PDB entry 7M8E | electron microscopy, 3.40 A resolution | chains D and 3 of the 9 polymer chains in the assembly

== Chain D ==
Molecule: DNA-directed RNA polymerase subunit beta'
Source organism: Escherichia coli
Notes: EC 2.7.7.6
Reference sequence: D8ED86 (D8ED86_ECOLX); numbering as in UniProt (aligned over 1-1407)
Amino-acid sequence (1416 residues; each row starts with the number of its first residue):
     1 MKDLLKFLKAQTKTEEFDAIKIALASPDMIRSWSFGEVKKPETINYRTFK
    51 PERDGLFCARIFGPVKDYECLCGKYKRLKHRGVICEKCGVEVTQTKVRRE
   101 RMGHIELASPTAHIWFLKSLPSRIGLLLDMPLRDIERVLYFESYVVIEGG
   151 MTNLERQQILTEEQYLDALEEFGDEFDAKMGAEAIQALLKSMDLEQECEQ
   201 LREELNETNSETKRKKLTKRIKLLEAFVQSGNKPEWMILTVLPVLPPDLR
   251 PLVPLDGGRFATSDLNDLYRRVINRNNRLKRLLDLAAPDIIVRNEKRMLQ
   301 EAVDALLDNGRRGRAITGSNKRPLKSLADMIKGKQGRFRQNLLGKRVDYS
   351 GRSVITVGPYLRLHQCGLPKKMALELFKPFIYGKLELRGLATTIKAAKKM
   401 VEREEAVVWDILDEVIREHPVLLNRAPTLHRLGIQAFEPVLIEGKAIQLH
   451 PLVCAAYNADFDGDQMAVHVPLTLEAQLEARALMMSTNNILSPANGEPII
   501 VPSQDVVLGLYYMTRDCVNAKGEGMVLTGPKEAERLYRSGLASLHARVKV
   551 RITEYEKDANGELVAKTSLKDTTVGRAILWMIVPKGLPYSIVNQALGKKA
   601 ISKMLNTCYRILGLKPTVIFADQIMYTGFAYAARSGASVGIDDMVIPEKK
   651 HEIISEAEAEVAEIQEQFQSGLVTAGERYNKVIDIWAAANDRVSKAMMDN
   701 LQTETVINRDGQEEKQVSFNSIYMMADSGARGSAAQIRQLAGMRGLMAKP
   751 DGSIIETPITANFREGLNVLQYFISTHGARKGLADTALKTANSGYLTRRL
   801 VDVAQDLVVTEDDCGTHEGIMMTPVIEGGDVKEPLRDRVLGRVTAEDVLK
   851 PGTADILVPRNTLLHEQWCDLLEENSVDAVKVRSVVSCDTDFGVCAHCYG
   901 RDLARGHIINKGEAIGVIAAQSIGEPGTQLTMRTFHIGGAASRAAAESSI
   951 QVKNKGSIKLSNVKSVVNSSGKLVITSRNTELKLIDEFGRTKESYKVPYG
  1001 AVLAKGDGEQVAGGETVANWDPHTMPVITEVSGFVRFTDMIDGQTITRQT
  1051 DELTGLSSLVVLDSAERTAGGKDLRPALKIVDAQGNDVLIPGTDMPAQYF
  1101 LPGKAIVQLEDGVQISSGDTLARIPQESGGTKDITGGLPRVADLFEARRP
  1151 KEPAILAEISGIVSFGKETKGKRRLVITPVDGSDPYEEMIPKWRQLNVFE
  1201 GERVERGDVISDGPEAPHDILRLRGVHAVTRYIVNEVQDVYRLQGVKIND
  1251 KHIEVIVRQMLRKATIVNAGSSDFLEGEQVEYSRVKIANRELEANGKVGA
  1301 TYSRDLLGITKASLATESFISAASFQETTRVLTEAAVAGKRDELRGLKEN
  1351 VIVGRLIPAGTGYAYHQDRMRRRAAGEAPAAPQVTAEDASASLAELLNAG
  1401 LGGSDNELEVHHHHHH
Unresolved in the structure: 1-14, 933-947, 1127-1136, 1377-1416
Sequence notes: expression tag (1408-1416)
Bound ions: Zn2+ site 1: Cys-70, Cys-72, Cys-85, Cys-88; Mg2+: Asp-460, Asp-462, Asp-464 (shared with A9(3) of chain 3); Zn2+ site 2: Cys-814, Cys-888, Cys-895, Cys-898

== Chain 3 ==
Molecule: 9-nt RNA strand
Sequence (9 nucleotides; numbered 1 to 9; the number before each row is that of its first residue):
     1 AUCGGCUCA
Bound ions: Mg2+: A9 (shared with Asp-460(D), Asp-462(D), Asp-464(D) of chain D)

== How chain D and chain 3 interact ==
Residue-residue contacts (6; chain D residue first):
  Ala-261(D) with A1(3), base contact
  Arg-322(D) with C3(3), hydrogen bond to the sugar
  Arg-425(D) with A9(3), hydrogen bond to the sugar
  Asp-460(D) with A9(3), phosphate contact
  Asp-462(D) with A9(3), phosphate contact
  Asp-464(D) with A9(3), hydrogen bond to the sugar
Also at the interface, not in a pair above, chain D (8 interface residues in all): Leu-255, Gly-463
Also at the interface, not in a pair above, chain 3 (5 interface residues in all): U2, C8

== In short ==
8 residues of chain D and 5 residues of chain 3 are in contact, with 3 hydrogen bonds. Polar contacts include
Arg-322(D)/C3(3), Arg-425(D)/A9(3) and Asp-464(D)/A9(3). The Zn2+ site 1 is built by Cys-70(D), Cys-72(D),
Cys-85(D) and Cys-88(D). A9(3), Asp-460(D), Asp-462(D) and Asp-464(D) coordinate Mg2+.
Chain D is DNA-directed RNA polymerase subunit beta' (Escherichia coli) and chain 3 is a 9-nt RNA strand; the
structure, E.coli RNAP-RapA elongation complex, was determined by electron microscopy.
